Entry 5KSE (X-ray diffraction, 2.10 A resolution); this record covers chains A and E of the 4 polymer chains in the assembly.

[Chain A]
Protein: Flap endonuclease 1
From: Homo sapiens
Notes: EC 3.1.-.-
Reference sequence: P39748 (FEN1_HUMAN); numbering as in UniProt (aligned over 2-336)
Amino-acid sequence (341 residues; row label = number of the first residue in the row):
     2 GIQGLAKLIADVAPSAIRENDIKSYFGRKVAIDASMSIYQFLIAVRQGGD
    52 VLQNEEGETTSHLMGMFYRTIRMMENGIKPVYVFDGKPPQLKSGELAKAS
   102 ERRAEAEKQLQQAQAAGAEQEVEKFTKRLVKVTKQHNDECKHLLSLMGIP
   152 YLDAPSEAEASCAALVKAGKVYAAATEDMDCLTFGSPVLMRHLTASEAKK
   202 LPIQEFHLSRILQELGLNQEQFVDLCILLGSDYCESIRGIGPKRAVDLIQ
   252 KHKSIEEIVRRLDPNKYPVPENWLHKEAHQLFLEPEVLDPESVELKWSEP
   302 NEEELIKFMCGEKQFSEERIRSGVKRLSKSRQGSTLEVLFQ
Differences from the reference sequence: engineered mutation Ala100 (Arg in P39748); expression tag (337-342)
Curated features (UniProtKB/Swiss-Prot):
  - region: Thr336 (Interaction with PCNA)
  - binding site (Mg(2+)): Asp34, Asp86, Glu158, Glu160, Asp179, Asp181, Asp233
  - binding site (DNA): Arg47, Arg70, Glu158, Gly231, Asp233
  - modified residue: Arg19 (Symmetric dimethylarginine), Lys80 (N6-acetyllysine), Arg104 (Symmetric dimethylarginine), Ser187 (Phosphoserine), Arg192 (Symmetric dimethylarginine), Ser197 (Phosphoserine), Ser255 (Phosphoserine), Ser293 (Phosphoserine), Ser335 (Phosphoserine), Thr336 (Phosphothreonine)
  - mutagenesis: Arg29 (R29A: No significant effect on exonuclease activity or flap endonuclease activity), Asp34 (D34A: Loss of flap endonuclease activity but substrate binding activity is retained), Arg47 (R47A: Significantly reduced exonuclease activity and reduced substrate binding. The positions of the cleavage sites are also shifted), Arg70 (R70A: Loss of exonuclease activity and reduced endonuclease activity. Reduced substrate binding), Arg73 (R73A: No significant effect on exonuclease activity or flap endonuclease activity), Lys80 (K80A: No significant effect on exonuclease activity or flap endonuclease activity), Asp86 (D86A: Loss of flap endonuclease activity but substrate binding activity is retained), Arg103 (R103A: No effect on flap endonuclease activity or substrate binding), Glu158 (E158A: Loss of flap endonuclease activity and substrate binding), Asp179 (D179A: No effect on flap endonuclease activity or substrate binding), Asp181 (D181A: Loss of flap endonuclease activity but substrate binding activity is retained), Ser187 (S187A: Fails to translocate from nucleoli to the nuclear plasma; S187D: Diminishes nucleolar localization), 3 further mutagenesis entries in UniProt
Metal / ion sites: samarium (III) ion site 1: Glu57, Glu285, Glu313, Gln342; samarium (III) ion site 2: Glu57, Glu59, Glu313, Gln342; samarium (III) ion site 3: Asp86, Glu158, Glu160; samarium (III) ion site 4: Glu160, Asp179, Asp181 (shared with DT6(E) of chain E); samarium (III) ion site 5: Asp233 (shared with DT5(E) of chain E); K+: Ser237, Ile238, Ile241 (shared with 1 residue of chain D)
What the authors report for this chain:
  - mutagenesis - R100A, R103E/R129E (5,000-fold), R104A (20-fold), R104A/K132A (200-fold), R104E/K132E, K132A (5-fold), D181A: decreased catalytic activity
  - binding site for the 16-nt DNA strand (chain E): Tyr40
  - mutagenesis - R104A, R104A/K132A, K132A: unchanged catalytic activity on S0,1-5OH
  - mutagenesis - R103A, R103A/R129A, R129A: decreased catalytic activity on S0,1-5OH
  - disease-associated variants - I39T, A45V, R70L, R73G, Q112R, A119V, A159V, R245G, R245W, L263H, P269L, S317F, E318V, R320Q (citing earlier work)

[Chain E]
Molecule: 16-nt DNA strand
Sequence (16 nucleotides; row label = number of the first residue in the row):
     1 TTAATTGAGGCAGAGT
Unresolved in the structure: 1
Metal / ion sites: samarium (III) ion site 1: DT5 (shared with Asp233(A) of chain A); samarium (III) ion site 2: DT6 (shared with Glu160(A), Asp179(A), Asp181(A) of chain A)

[Interface between chain A and chain E]
Contacting residue pairs (29):
  Gly2(A) - DT6(E)  phosphate contact
  Gly2(A) - DG7(E)  phosphate contact
  Ile3(A) - DG7(E)  hydrogen bond to the phosphate
  Ala7(A) - DA8(E)  phosphate contact
  Met37(A) - DT6(E)  phosphate contact
  Tyr40(A) - DT5(E)  hydrogen bond to the base
  Leu97(A) - DA4(E)  base contact
  Ala100(A) - DA4(E)  phosphate contact
  Ser101(A) - DA4(E)  base contact
  Arg104(A) - DA3(E)  hydrogen bond to the base
  Arg104(A) - DA4(E)  sugar contact
  Lys132(A) - DT2(E)  salt bridge to the phosphate
  Lys132(A) - DA3(E)  phosphate contact
  Lys132(A) - DA4(E)  phosphate contact
  Val133(A) - DA3(E)  sugar contact
  Val133(A) - DA4(E)  phosphate contact
  Thr134(A) - DA3(E)  phosphate contact
  Lys135(A) - DA3(E)  hydrogen bond to the phosphate
  Glu160(A) - DT6(E)  phosphate contact
  Glu178(A) - DG7(E)  phosphate contact
  Asp179(A) - DT6(E)  phosphate contact
  Asp179(A) - DG7(E)  phosphate contact
  Met180(A) - DG7(E)  phosphate contact
  Arg192(A) - DG7(E)  phosphate contact
  Arg192(A) - DA8(E)  salt bridge to the phosphate
  Arg245(A) - DG15(E)  base contact
  Arg245(A) - DT16(E)  hydrogen bond to the sugar
  Lys267(A) - DT16(E)  phosphate contact
  Tyr268(A) - DT16(E)  sugar contact
Interface residues without a listed pair, chain A (22 interface residues in all): Arg103

[Overview]
Chain A and chain E form an interface of 22 and 9 residues respectively; the contacts include 5 hydrogen bonds
and 2 salt bridges. Among the polar pairs are Tyr40(A)-DT5(E), Arg104(A)-DA3(E) and Arg245(A)-DT16(E). The
paper reports a binding site for the 16-nt DNA strand (chain E) at Tyr40(A); R100A, R103E/R129E and R104A of
chain A, among others, reduce catalytic activity; 10 substitutions were tested in all.
Chain A is Flap endonuclease 1 (Homo sapiens) and chain E is a 16-nt DNA strand; the structure, Flap
endonuclease 1 (FEN1) R100A with 5'-flap substrate DNA and Sm3+, was determined by X-ray diffraction together
with 5K97 and 5UM9 from the same study.
